7RIX - chains A and F of the 13 polymer chains in the assembly; structure by X-ray diffraction, 3.40 A resolution.

== Chain A ==
Name: DNA-directed RNA polymerase II subunit RPB1
Source organism: Saccharomyces cerevisiae (strain ATCC 204508 / S288c)
Notes: EC 2.7.7.6
UniProt: P04050 (RPB1_YEAST); residue numbers follow UniProt; this construct covers 1-1733
Sequence (1733 residues; row label = number of the first residue in the row):
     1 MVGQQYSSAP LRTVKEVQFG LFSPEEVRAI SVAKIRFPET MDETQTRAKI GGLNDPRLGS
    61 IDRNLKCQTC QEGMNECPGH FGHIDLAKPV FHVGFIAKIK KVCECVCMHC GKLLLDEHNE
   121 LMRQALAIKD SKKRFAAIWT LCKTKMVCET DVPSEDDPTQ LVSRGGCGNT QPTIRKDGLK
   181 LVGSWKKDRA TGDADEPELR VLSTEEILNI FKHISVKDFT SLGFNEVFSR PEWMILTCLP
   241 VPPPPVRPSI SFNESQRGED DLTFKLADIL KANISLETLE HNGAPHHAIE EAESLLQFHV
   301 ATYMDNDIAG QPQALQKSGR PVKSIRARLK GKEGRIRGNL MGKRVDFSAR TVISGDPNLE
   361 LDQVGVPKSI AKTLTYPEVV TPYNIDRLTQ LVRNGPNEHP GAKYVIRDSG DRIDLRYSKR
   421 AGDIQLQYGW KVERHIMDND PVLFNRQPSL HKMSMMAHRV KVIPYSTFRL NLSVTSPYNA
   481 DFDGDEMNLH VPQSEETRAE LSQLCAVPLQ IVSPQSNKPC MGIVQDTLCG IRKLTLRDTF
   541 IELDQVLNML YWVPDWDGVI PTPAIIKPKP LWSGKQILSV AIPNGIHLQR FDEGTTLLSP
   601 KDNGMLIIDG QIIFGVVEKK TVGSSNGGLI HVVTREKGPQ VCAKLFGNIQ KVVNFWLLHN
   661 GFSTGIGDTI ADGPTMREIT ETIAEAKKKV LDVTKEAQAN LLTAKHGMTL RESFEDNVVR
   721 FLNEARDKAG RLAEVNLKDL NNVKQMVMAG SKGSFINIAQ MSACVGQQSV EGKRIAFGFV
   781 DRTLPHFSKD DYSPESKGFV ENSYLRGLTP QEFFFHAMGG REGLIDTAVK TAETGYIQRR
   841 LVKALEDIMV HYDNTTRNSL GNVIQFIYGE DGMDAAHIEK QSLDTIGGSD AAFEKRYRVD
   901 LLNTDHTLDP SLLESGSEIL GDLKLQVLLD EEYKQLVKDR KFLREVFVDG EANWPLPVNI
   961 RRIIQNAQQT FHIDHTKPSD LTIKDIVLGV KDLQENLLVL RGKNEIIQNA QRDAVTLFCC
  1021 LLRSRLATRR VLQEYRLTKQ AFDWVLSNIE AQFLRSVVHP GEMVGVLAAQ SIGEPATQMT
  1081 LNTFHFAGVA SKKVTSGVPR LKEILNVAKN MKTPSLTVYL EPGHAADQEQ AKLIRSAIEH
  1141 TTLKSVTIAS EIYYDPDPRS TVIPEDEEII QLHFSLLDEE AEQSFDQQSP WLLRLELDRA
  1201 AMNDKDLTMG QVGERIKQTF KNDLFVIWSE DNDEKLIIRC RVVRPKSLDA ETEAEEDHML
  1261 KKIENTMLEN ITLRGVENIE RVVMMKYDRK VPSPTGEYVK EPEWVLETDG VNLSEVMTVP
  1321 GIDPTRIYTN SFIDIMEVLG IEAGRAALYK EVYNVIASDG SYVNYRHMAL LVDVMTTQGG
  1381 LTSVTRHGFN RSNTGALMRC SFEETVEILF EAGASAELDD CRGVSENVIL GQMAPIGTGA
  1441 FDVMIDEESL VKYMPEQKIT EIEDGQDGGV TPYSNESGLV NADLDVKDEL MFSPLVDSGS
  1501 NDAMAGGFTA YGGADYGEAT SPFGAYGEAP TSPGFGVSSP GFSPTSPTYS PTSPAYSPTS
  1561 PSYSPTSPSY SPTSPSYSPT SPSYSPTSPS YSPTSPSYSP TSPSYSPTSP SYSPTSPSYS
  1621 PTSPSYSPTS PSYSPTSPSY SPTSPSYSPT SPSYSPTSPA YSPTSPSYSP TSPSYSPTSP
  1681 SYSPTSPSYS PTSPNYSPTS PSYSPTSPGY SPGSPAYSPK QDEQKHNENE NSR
Disordered / not traced: 1-2, 154-160, 187-198, 250-256, 1082-1091, 1177-1187, 1244-1256, 1447-1733
Ion coordination: Zn2+ site 1: Cys67, Cys70, Cys77, His80; Zn2+ site 2: Cys107, Cys110; Mg2+: Asp483, Asp485 (shared with 2 residues of chain R)
Ligand contacts: 5N0 (3-({3-[(3-{[4-({4-[(4-{[4-({(2R)-2-amino-4-[(1-methyl-4-{[1-methyl-4-({1-methyl-4-[(1-methyl-1H-imidazole-2-carbonyl)amino]-1H-imidazole-2-carbonyl}amino)-1H-pyrrole-2-carbonyl]amino}-1H-pyrrole-2-carbonyl)amino]butanoyl}amino)-1-methyl-1H-imidazole-2-carbonyl]amino}-1-methyl-1H-pyrrole-2-carbonyl)amino]-1-methyl-1H-pyrrole-2-carbonyl}amino)-1-methyl-1H-pyrrole-2-carbonyl]amino}propyl)(methyl)amino]propyl}carbamoyl)benzoic acid): Arg1386, His1387, Arg1391

== Chain F ==
Name: DNA-directed RNA polymerases I, II, and III subunit RPABC2
Source organism: Saccharomyces cerevisiae (strain ATCC 204508 / S288c)
UniProt: P20435 (RPAB2_YEAST); residues 1-155 here = UniProt positions 1-155
Sequence (155 residues; each row starts with the number of its first residue):
     1 MSDYEEAFND GNENFEDFDV EHFSDEETYE EKPQFKDGET TDANGKTIVT GGNGPEDFQQ
    61 HEQIRRKTLK EKAIPKDQRA TTPYMTKYER ARILGTRALQ ISMNAPVFVD LEGETDPLRI
   121 AMKELAEKKI PLVIRRYLPD GSFEDWSVEE LIVDL
Disordered / not traced: 1-68, 155

== How chain A and chain F interact ==
Residue-residue contacts - 56 pairs, chain A then chain F:
  Val379(A) with Ser102(F)
  Val380(A) with Asn104(F)
  Thr381(A) with Ser102(F); Asn104(F)
  Pro382(A) with Asn104(F)
  Tyr383(A) with Val107(F)
  Gly429(A) with Asn104(F)
  Glu495(A) with Ala98(F); Leu99(F); Ser102(F)
  Glu496(A) with Gly95(F); Leu99(F)
  Ala499(A) with Ala91(F); Gly95(F)
  Ser502(A) with Leu118(F)
  Gln503(A) with Arg90(F), hydrogen bond
  Leu504(A) with Lys87(F); Ala91(F), hydrophobic
  His851(A) with Pro139(F)
  Tyr852(A) with Glu89(F), hydrogen bond; Arg136(F); Tyr137(F)
  Arg857(A) with Pro139(F)
  Asp874(A) with Lys87(F), salt bridge
  Arg1001(A) with Ala80(F); Pro83(F)
  Gly1002(A) with Ala80(F)
  Leu1054(A) with Tyr84(F)
  Arg1055(A) with Asp154(F), salt bridge
  His1059(A) with Thr86(F); Lys87(F)
  Pro1060(A) with Thr86(F); Tyr88(F)
  Glu1062(A) with Lys87(F), salt bridge; Tyr88(F), hydrogen bond
  Met1433(A) with Arg92(F)
  Gly1437(A) with Tyr88(F)
  Thr1438(A) with Tyr88(F); Arg92(F), hydrogen bond (backbone-side chain)
  Phe1441(A) with Glu89(F); Arg92(F); Ile134(F), hydrophobic; Arg135(F)
  Asp1442(A) with Val133(F); Ile134(F); Arg135(F), hydrogen bond (backbone-backbone); Tyr137(F)
  Val1443(A) with Ile93(F), hydrophobic; Leu132(F), hydrophobic; Val133(F)
  Met1444(A) with Leu132(F); Val133(F), hydrogen bond (backbone-backbone); Arg135(F)
  Ile1445(A) with Pro131(F); Val133(F)
  Asp1446(A) with Pro131(F), hydrogen bond (backbone-backbone)
Also at the interface, not in a pair above, chain A (36 interface residues in all): Tyr428, Asp853, Ala1051, Gly1439
Also at the interface, not in a pair above, chain F (38 interface residues in all): Thr81, Thr82, Thr96, Ile101, Met103, Ala105, Leu111, Thr115, Pro117, Leu138, Ser147

== Overview ==
The interface between chain A and chain F involves 36 residues on one side and 38 on the other; the contacts
include 7 hydrogen bonds and 3 salt bridges. Among the polar pairs are Asp874(A)-Lys87(F),
Arg1055(A)-Asp154(F) and Glu1062(A)-Lys87(F). Chain A binds compound 5N0.
Here chain A is DNA-directed RNA polymerase II subunit RPB1 and chain F is DNA-directed RNA polymerases I, II,
and III subunit RPABC2, both from Saccharomyces cerevisiae (strain ATCC 204508 / S288c). Entry 7RIX (RNA
polymerase II elongation complex with hairpin polyamide Py-Im 1, scaffold 2) was determined by X-ray
diffraction, deposited together with 7RIM, 7RIP, 7RIQ, 7RIW and 7RIY.
